Entry 6H7W (electron microscopy, 11.40 A resolution (very low resolution: no residue pairs are listed; an interface is given only as per-side residue counts)); this record covers chains J and Q of the 20 polymer chains in the assembly.

Chain J:
Molecule: Vacuolar protein sorting-associated protein 26-like protein
Source organism: Chaetomium thermophilum (strain DSM 1495 / CBS 144.50 / IMI 039719)
UniProt: G0S0E6 (G0S0E6_CHATD); numbering as in UniProt (aligned over 5-296)
Amino-acid sequence (292 residues; row label = number of the first residue in the row):
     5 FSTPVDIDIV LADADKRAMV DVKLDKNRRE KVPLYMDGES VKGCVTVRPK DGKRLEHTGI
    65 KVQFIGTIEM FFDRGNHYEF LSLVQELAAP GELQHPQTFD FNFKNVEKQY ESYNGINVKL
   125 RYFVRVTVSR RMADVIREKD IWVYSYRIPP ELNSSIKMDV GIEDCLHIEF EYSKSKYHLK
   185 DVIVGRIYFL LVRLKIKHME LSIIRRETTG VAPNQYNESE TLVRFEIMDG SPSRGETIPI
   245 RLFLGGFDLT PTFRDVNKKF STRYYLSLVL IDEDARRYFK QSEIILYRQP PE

Chain Q:
Molecule: Vacuolar protein sorting-associated protein 35
Source organism: Chaetomium thermophilum (strain DSM 1495 / CBS 144.50 / IMI 039719)
UniProt: G0S709 (G0S709_CHATD); residues 12-857 here = UniProt positions 12-857
Amino-acid sequence (846 residues; row label = number of the first residue in the row):
    12 RLLEDALIAV RQQTAMMRKF LDTPGKLMDA LKCCSTLVSE LRTSSLSPKQ YYELYMAVFD
    72 ALRYLSAHLR ENHPVNHLAD LYELVQYAGN IIPRLYLMIT VGTAYMSIDG APVKELMKDM
   132 MDMSRGVQHP VRGLFLRYYL SGQARDYLPT GDSDGPEGNL QDSINFILTN FVEMNKLWVR
   192 LQHQGHSRER DLRTQERREL QLLVGSNIVR LSQLVDLPTY RDSILGPLLE QIVQCRDILA
   252 QEYLLEVITQ VFPDEYHLHT LDQFLGAVSR LNPHVNVKAI VIGMMNRLSD YAERESQNEP
   312 EEDRAKLEEE ALAKLLEKTK LGQNSELEPQ NGDHPDTEVS STTDSAQAPS TADSDTTAVN
   372 GEEEPVRKRR GIPVNVPLYD IFFDQVQHLV QAQHLPIQDT IALCCSLANL SLNIYPERLD
   432 YVDGILAYAL AKVKEHANSA DLHSQPAQQS LLSLLQSPLR RYVSIFTALS LPTYVSLFQA
   492 QTYPTRRAIA GEIVRTLLKN QTLISTPAHL ENVLEILKVL IKEGSQPPAG YPGVVQPRAR
   552 PLETDETMEE QGWLARLVHL IHSDDNDTQF RLLQMTRKAY AEGNERIRTT TPPLITAGLK
   612 LARRFKAREH YDDNWSSQSS SLFKFLHSAI STLYTRVNGP GVADLCLRLF CSCGQVADMT
   672 EFEEVAYEFF AQAFTVYEES ISDSKAQFQA VCVIASALHR TRNFGRENYD TLITKCAQHA
   732 SKLLRKPDQC RAVYLASHLW WATPIAARGE TEDTELYRDG KRVLECLQRA LRVADSCMET
   792 ATSIELFVEI LDRYVYYFDQ RNESVTTKYL NGLIELIHSN LAGNQQDSAS VEASRKHFIQ
   852 TLEMIQ
Disordered / not traced: 306-386, 538-558

Chain J / chain Q interface:
At this resolution (11 A) residue pairs are not listed: 18 residues of chain J and 20 of chain Q lie at the interface.

Overview:
The interface between chain J and chain Q involves 18 residues on one side and 20 on the other.
Chain J is Vacuolar protein sorting-associated protein 26-like protein and chain Q is Vacuolar protein
sorting-associated protein 35, both from Chaetomium thermophilum (strain DSM 1495 / CBS 144.50 / IMI 039719);
the structure, Model of retromer-Vps5 complex assembled on membrane, was determined by electron microscopy
together with 5W8M from the same study.
